Entry 7V9S (electron microscopy, 11.00 A resolution (very low resolution: no residue pairs are listed; an interface is given only as per-side residue counts)); this record covers chains E and I of the 26 polymer chains in the assembly.

== Chain E ==
Protein: Histone H3.1
Organism: Homo sapiens
Reference sequence: P68431 (H31_HUMAN); residues 0-135 here correspond to UniProt positions 1-136 (UniProt number = residue number + 1)
Sequence (136 residues; numbered 0 to 135; the number before each row is that of its first residue; numbering starts at 0):
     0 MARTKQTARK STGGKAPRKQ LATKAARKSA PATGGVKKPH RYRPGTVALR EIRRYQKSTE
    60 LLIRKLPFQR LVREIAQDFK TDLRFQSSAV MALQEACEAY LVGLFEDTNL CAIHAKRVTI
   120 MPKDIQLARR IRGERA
Unresolved in the structure: 0-35
Curated features (UniProtKB/Swiss-Prot):
  - modified residue: Arg2 (Asymmetric dimethylarginine), Thr3 (Phosphothreonine), Lys4 (Allysine), Gln5 (5-glutamyl dopamine), Thr6 (Phosphothreonine), Arg8 (Citrulline), Lys9 (N6,N6,N6-trimethyllysine), Ser10 (ADP-ribosylserine), Thr11 (Phosphothreonine), Lys14 (N6-(2-hydroxyisobutyryl)lysine), Arg17 (Asymmetric dimethylarginine), Lys18 (N6-(2-hydroxyisobutyryl)lysine), Lys23 (N6-(2-hydroxyisobutyryl)lysine), Arg26 (Citrulline), Lys27 (N6,N6,N6-trimethyllysine), Ser28 (ADP-ribosylserine), Lys36 (N6,N6,N6-trimethyllysine), Lys37 (N6-methyllysine), Tyr41 (Phosphotyrosine), Lys56 (N6,N6,N6-trimethyllysine) and 8 more in UniProt
  - lipidation: Lys18 (N6-decanoyllysine)

== Chain I ==
Molecule: 408-nt DNA strand
Organism: Homo sapiens
Sequence (408 nucleotides; row label = number of the first residue in the row; numbers below 1 keep their minus sign (DT-2 is residue -2)):
    -2 TTAGGGTTAG GGTTAGGGTT AGGGTTAGGG TTAGGGTTAG GGTTAGGGTT AGGGTTAGGG
    58 TTAGGGTTAG GGTTAGGGTT AGGGTTAGGG TTAGGGTTAG GGTTAGGGTT AGGGTTAGGG
   118 TTAGGGTTAG GGTTAGGGTT AGGGTTAGGG TTAGGGTTAG GGTTAGGGTT AGGGTTAGGG
   178 TTAGGGTTAG GGTTAGGGTT AGGGTTAGGG TTAGGGTTAG GGTTAGGGTT AGGGTTAGGG
   238 TTAGGGTTAG GGTTAGGGTT AGGGTTAGGG TTAGGGTTAG GGTTAGGGTT AGGGTTAGGG
   298 TTAGGGTTAG GGTTAGGGTT AGGGTTAGGG TTAGGGTTAG GGTTAGGGTT AGGGTTAGGG
   358 TTAGGGTTAG GGTTAGGGTT AGGGTTAGGG TTAGGGTTAG GGTTAGGG
Unresolved in the structure: -2 to 0, 389-405

== Chain E / chain I interface ==
At this resolution (11 A) residue pairs are not listed: 23 residues of chain E and 14 of chain I lie at the interface.

== In short ==
Chain E and chain I form an interface of 23 and 14 residues respectively.
Chain E is Histone H3.1 and chain I is a 408-nt DNA strand, both from Homo sapiens; the structure, Telomeric
trinucleosome in open state, was determined by electron microscopy, deposited together with 7V90, 7V96, 7V9C,
7V9J, 7V9K and 7VA4.
